7GVB - chains A and D; structure by X-ray diffraction, 1.85 A resolution.

# Chain A
Molecule: B-cell lymphoma 6 protein
Source organism: Homo sapiens
UniProt: P41182 (BCL6_HUMAN); residue numbers follow UniProt; this construct covers 5-129
Sequence (128 residues; numbered 2 to 129; the number before each row is that of its first residue):
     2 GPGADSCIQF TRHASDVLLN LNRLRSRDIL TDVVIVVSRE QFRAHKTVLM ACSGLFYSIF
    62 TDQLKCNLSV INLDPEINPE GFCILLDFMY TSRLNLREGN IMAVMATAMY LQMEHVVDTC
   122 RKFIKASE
Disordered / not traced: 2-5
Construct notes: expression tag (2-4)
Residues lining bound ligands: A1ACL (5-[(5,6-dichloropyrimidin-4-yl)amino]-1,3-dihydro-2H-indol-2-one): Asn-21, Arg-24, Leu-25, Arg-28, Met-51, Ala-52, Cys-53, Ser-54, Gly-55, Tyr-58, Gln-113, Met-114, Glu-115

# Chain D
Molecule: WVIP tetrapeptide
Sequence (6 residues; row label = number of the first residue in the row; numbering starts at 0):
     0 XWVIPA
Modified residues: ACE (acetyl group) at position 0

# How chain A and chain D interact
Contacting residue pairs (11; chain A residue first):
  Cys-8(A) / Pro-4(D)
  Ile-9(A) / Trp-1(D)  hydrophobic
  Ile-9(A) / Val-2(D)
  Gln-10(A) / ACE_0(D)
  Gln-10(A) / Trp-1(D)
  Gln-10(A) / Val-2(D)  hydrogen bond (backbone-backbone)
  Gln-10(A) / Pro-4(D)
  Phe-11(A) / ACE_0(D)
  Phe-11(A) / Trp-1(D)
  Thr-12(A) / ACE_0(D)  hydrogen bond (backbone-backbone)
  Thr-12(A) / Val-2(D)
Also at the interface, not in a pair above, chain D (5 interface residues in all): Ile-3

# Summary
The chain A/chain D interface involves 5 residues from each chain; the contacts include 2 hydrogen bonds. The
backbones hydrogen-bond at Gln-10(A)/Val-2(D) and Thr-12(A)/ACE_0(D). Chain A binds compound A1ACL.
Here chain A is B-cell lymphoma 6 protein (Homo sapiens) and chain D is WVIP tetrapeptide. Entry 7GVB (Crystal
Structure of B-cell lymphoma 6 protein BTB domain in complex with ligand 3 at 7.25 ...) was determined by
X-ray diffraction together with 7GUD, 7GUE, 7GUF, 7GUG, 7GUH, 7GUI and 126 further entries from the same
study.
